PDB entry 8X0Y | X-ray diffraction, 1.94 A resolution | chains B and E of the 3 polymer chains in the assembly

== Chain B ==
Name: Spike protein S1
Source organism: Severe acute respiratory syndrome coronavirus 2
Reference sequence: P0DTC2 (SPIKE_SARS2); residue numbers follow UniProt; this construct covers 333-528
Sequence (196 residues; row label = number of the first residue in the row):
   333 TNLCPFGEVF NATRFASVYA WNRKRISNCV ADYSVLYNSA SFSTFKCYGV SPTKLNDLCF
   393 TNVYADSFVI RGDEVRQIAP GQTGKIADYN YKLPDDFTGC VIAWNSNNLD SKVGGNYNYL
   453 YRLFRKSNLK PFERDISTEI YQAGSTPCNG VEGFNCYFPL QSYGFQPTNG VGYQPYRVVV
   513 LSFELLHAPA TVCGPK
Not modelled in the structure: 519
Disulfide bonds: C336-C361, C379-C432, C391-C525, C480-C488
Glycans and other covalent adducts: N-acetylglucosamine (NAG) linked to N343
Swiss-Prot annotation at these positions:
  - region: R403 to D405 (Integrin-binding motif), N448 to F456 (Immunodominant HLA epitope recognized by the CD8+)
  - glycosylation: N343 (N-linked (GlcNAc...) (complex) asparagine)
  - natural variant: G339 (G339D: In strain: Omicron/BA.1, Omicron/BA.2 and 4 more; G339H: In strain: Omicron/BA.2.75, Omicron/XBB.1.5 and 1 more), R346 (R346K: In strain: Mu/B.1.621; R346T: In strain: Omicron/BQ.1.1, Omicron/XBB.1.5 and 1 more), L368 (L368I: In strain: Omicron/XBB.1.5, Omicron/EG.5.1), S371 (S371F: In strain: Omicron/BA.2, Omicron/BA.2.12.1 and 6 more; S371L: In strain: Omicron/BA.1), S373 (S373P: In strain: Omicron/BA.1, Omicron/BA.2 and 7 more), S375 (S375F: In strain: Omicron/BA.1, Omicron/BA.2 and 7 more), T376 (T376A: In strain: Omicron/BA.2, Omicron/BA.2.12.1 and 5 more), D405 (D405N: In strain: Omicron/BA.2, Omicron/BA.2.12.1 and 6 more), R408 (R408S: In strain: Omicron/BA.2, Omicron/BA.2.12.1 and 6 more), K417 (K417N: In strain: Beta/B.1.351, Omicron/BA.1 and 8 more; K417T: In strain: Gamma/P.1), N440 (N440K: In strain: Omicron/BA.1, Omicron/BA.2 and 7 more), K444 (K444T: In strain: Omicron/BQ.1.1), 16 further natural variant entries in UniProt
  - mutagenesis: N343 (N343Q: Reduced viral infectivity), L452 (L452R: Increased resistance to neutralizing antibodies. Decreases HLA binding to NF9 epitope. Increased binding affinity to human ACE2), Y453 (Y453F: Decreased HLA binding to NF9 epitope. Increased binding affinity to human ACE2), A475 (A475V: Increased resistance to neutralizing antibodies), V483 (V483A: Increased resistance to neutralizing antibodies), E484 (E484D: Increased replication in human TMEM106B overexpressing cells), F490 (F490L: Increased resistance to neutralizing antibodies and human covalescent sera neutralization), Q493 (Q493N: Reduced host ACE2-binding affinity in vitro; Q493Y: Reduced host ACE2-binding affinity in vitro), N501 (N501T: Reduced host ACE2-binding affinity in vitro; N501Y: Increased binding affinity to human ACE2), H519 (H519P: Increased resistance to human covalescent sera neutralization)

== Chain E ==
Name: Heavy chain of JM-1A Fab
Source organism: Homo sapiens
Notes: antibody fragment or engineered binder
Sequence (219 residues; numbered 1 to 219; the number before each row is that of its first residue):
     1 EVQLQQSGPG LVKPSGTLSL TCAVSGASIS SGDWWSWVRQ SPGRGLEWIG GIFHSGTTNY
    61 SPSLKSRVTM SVDQPKNQFS LHLTSVTAAD TAVYYCARMR GIFDYWGQGT LVTVSSASTK
   121 GPSVFPLAPS SKSTSGGTAA LGCLVKDYFP EPVTVSWNSG ALTSGVHTFP AVLQSSGLYS
   181 LSSVVTVPSS SLGTQTYICN VNHKPSNTKV DKKVEPKSC
Disulfide bonds: C22-C96, C143-C199
Modified residues: E1 (pyroglutamic acid; PCA)
From the paper describing this entry:
  - mutagenesis - N59M, N59Y: unchanged binding to RBD of Omicron variants
  - mutagenesis - N59F: increased binding to BA.1 and BA.2 RBD
  - mutagenesis - G32F: increased binding to RBD

== Chain B / chain E interface ==
Contacting residue pairs - 27 pairs, chain B then chain E:
  R403(B) with Y105(E), hydrogen bond
  G447(B) with G26(E)
  N448(B) with G26(E); A27(E), hydrogen bond (side chain-backbone); S28(E), hydrogen bond (side chain-backbone)
  L455(B) with I102(E), hydrophobic
  F456(B) with R100(E)
  E484(B) with G32(E); F53(E)
  F486(B) with W34(E); W48(E), hydrophobic; N59(E); M99(E), hydrophobic
  Y489(B) with M99(E); R100(E); G101(E), hydrogen bond (side chain-backbone)
  F490(B) with R100(E), hydrogen bond (backbone-side chain)
  L492(B) with R100(E), hydrogen bond (backbone-side chain)
  Q493(B) with D33(E), hydrogen bond; R98(E); R100(E)
  G496(B) with G26(E)
  Q498(B) with G26(E)
  N501(B) with E1(E), hydrogen bond (side chain-backbone)
  G502(B) with E1(E)
  Y505(B) with E1(E); Y105(E)
Interface residues without a listed pair, chain B (19 interface residues in all): Y453, G485, P491
Interface residues without a listed pair, chain E (19 interface residues in all): S25, N77, D104
From the paper, about this interface:
  - pairs named by the authors: E484(B)-G32(E) (water-mediated contact), F486(B)-N59(E), F486(B)-M99(E)
  - epitope / paratope residues, chain B: R403(B), E484(B), F486(B), N501(B)
  - epitope / paratope residues, chain E: G32(E), N59(E), M99(E)

== In short ==
The chain B/chain E interface involves 19 residues from each chain; the contacts include 8 hydrogen bonds.
Polar pairs include R403(B)-Y105(E), N448(B)-A27(E) and N448(B)-S28(E). The authors report a water-mediated
contact between E484(B) and G32(E); contacts between F486(B) and N59(E) and F486(B) and M99(E). The paper
reports that N59F of chain E increases binding to BA.1 and BA.2 RBD; epitope/paratope residues R403(B),
E484(B) and G32(E) among others; 4 substitutions were tested in all.
Chain B is Spike protein S1 (Severe acute respiratory syndrome coronavirus 2) and chain E is Heavy chain of
JM-1A Fab (Homo sapiens); the structure, Crystal structure of JM-1A in complex with SARS-CoV-2 RBD, was
determined by X-ray diffraction together with 8X0X, 8YRO, 8YRP and 8YZ5 from the same study.
